PDB entry 7O15 | electron microscopy, 3.80 A resolution | chains A and D of the 5 polymer chains in the assembly

Chain A:
Name: Probable ABC transporter binding protein NosD
Source organism: Pseudomonas stutzeri ATCC 14405
UniProtKB: P19843 (NOSD_PSEST); residues 1-436 here = UniProt positions 1-436
Chain sequence (436 residues; numbered 1 to 436; the number before each row is that of its first residue):
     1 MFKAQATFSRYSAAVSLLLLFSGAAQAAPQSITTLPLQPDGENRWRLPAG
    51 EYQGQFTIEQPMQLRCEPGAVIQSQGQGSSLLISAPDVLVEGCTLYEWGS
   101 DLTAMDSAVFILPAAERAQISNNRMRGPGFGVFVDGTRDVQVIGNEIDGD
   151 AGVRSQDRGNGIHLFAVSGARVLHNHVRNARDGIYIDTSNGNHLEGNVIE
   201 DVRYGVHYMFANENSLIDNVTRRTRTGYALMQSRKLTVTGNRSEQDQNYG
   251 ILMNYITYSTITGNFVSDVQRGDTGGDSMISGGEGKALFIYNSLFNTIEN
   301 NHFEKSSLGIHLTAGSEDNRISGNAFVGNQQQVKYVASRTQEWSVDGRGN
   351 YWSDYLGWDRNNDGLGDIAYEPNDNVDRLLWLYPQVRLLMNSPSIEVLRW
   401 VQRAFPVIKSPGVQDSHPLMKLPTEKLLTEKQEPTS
Disordered / not traced: 1-27, 430-436
Metal / ion sites: Mg2+: D359, N361, D363, L365, D367

Chain D:
Name: Probable ABC transporter permease protein NosY
Source organism: Pseudomonas stutzeri ATCC 14405
UniProtKB: P19845 (NOSY_PSEST); numbering as in UniProt (aligned over 1-276)
Chain sequence (276 residues; numbered 1 to 276; the number before each row is that of its first residue):
     1 MNQVWNIARKELSDGLRNRWLLAISLLFAVLAVGIAWLGAAASGQLGFTS
    51 IPATIASLASLATFLMPLIALLLAYDAIVGEDEGGTLMLLLTYPLGRGQI
   101 LLGKFVGHGLILALAVLIGFGCAALAIALLVEGVELGMLFWAFGRFMISS
   151 TLLGWVFLAFAYVLSGKVNEKSSAAGLALGVWFLFVLVFDLVLLALLVLS
   201 EGKFNPELLPWLLLLNPTDIYRLINLSGFEGSGSAMGVLSLGADLPVPAA
   251 VLWLCLLAWIGVSLLLAYAIFRRRLT
Disordered / not traced: 1, 44-49, 275-276

How chain A and chain D interact:
Contacting residue pairs (37; chain A residue first):
  L356(A) - V198(D)
  W358(A) - L194(D)  hydrophobic
  W358(A) - L197(D)
  W358(A) - G202(D)
  W358(A) - G237(D)
  W358(A) - V238(D)  hydrophobic
  W358(A) - S240(D)
  W358(A) - L241(D)
  D359(A) - E201(D)
  D359(A) - G202(D)
  R360(A) - G202(D)
  R360(A) - N205(D)
  R360(A) - P206(D)  hydrogen bond (side chain-backbone)
  R360(A) - P210(D)
  R360(A) - L241(D)
  R360(A) - D244(D)  salt bridge
  N362(A) - K203(D)
  I368(A) - G237(D)
  I368(A) - S240(D)
  E371(A) - S234(D)  hydrogen bond
  W400(A) - F64(D)  hydrophobic
  A404(A) - S60(D)  hydrogen bond (backbone-side chain)
  A404(A) - F64(D)  hydrophobic
  F405(A) - I35(D)  hydrophobic
  F405(A) - S57(D)
  F405(A) - S60(D)
  F405(A) - L61(D)
  F405(A) - F64(D)  hydrophobic
  V407(A) - I35(D)
  V407(A) - L38(D)  hydrophobic
  V407(A) - G39(D)
  V407(A) - A53(D)
  V407(A) - T54(D)
  V407(A) - S57(D)
  I408(A) - L38(D)  hydrophobic
  K409(A) - S234(D)
  K421(A) - E201(D)  salt bridge
Also at the interface, not in a pair above, chain A (18 interface residues in all): G357, A369, P406, M420
Also at the interface, not in a pair above, chain D (30 interface residues in all): A56, L187, E207, L209, G233, A235

Overview:
Chain A and chain D form an interface of 18 and 30 residues respectively, with 3 hydrogen bonds and 2 salt
bridges. Polar contacts include R360(A)-D244(D), K421(A)-E201(D) and R360(A)-P206(D). D359(A), N361(A),
D363(A), L365(A) and D367(A) form the Mg2+ site.
Here chain A is Probable ABC transporter binding protein NosD and chain D is Probable ABC transporter permease
protein NosY, both from Pseudomonas stutzeri ATCC 14405. Entry 7O15 (ABC transporter NosDFY, nucleotide-free
in lipid nanodisc, R-domain 2) was determined by electron microscopy (same publication as 7O0Y, 7O0Z, 7O10,
7O11, 7O12, 7O13 and 10 further entries).
